Entry 5O61 (electron microscopy, 3.31 A resolution); this record covers chains A and R of the 57 polymer chains in the assembly.

[Chain A]
Molecule: 23S rRNA
From: Mycobacterium smegmatis str. MC2 155
Sequence (3120 nucleotides; numbered 1 to 3120; the number before each row is that of its first residue):
     1 UAAGUGUUUA AGGGCGCAUG GUGGAUGCCU UGGCACUGGG AGCCGAUGAA GGACGUAGGA
    61 GGCUGCGAUA AGCCUCGGGG AGCUGUCAAC CGAGCGUUGA UCCGAGGAUG UCCGAAUGGG
   121 GAAACCCGGC ACGAGUGAUG UCGUGUCACC AGGCGCUGAA UAUAUAGGCG UCUGGGGGGA
   181 ACGCGGGGAA GUGAAACAUC UCAGUACCCG UAGGAAGAGA AAACAAAAUG UGAUUCCGUG
   241 AGUAGUGGCG AGCGAAAGCG GAGGAUGGCU AAACCGUAUG CAUGUGAUAC CGGGUAGGGG
   301 UUGUGUGUGC GGGGUUGUGG GACCUAUCUU UCCGGCUCUA CCUGGCUGGA GGGCAGUGAG
   361 AAAAUGUUGU GGUUAGCGGA AAUGGCUUGG GAUGGCCUGC CGUAGACGGU GAGAGCCCGG
   421 UACGUGAAAA CCCGACGUCU GUCUUGAUGG UGUUCCCGAG UAGCAGCGGG CCCGUGGAAU
   481 CUGCUGUGAA UCUGCCGGGA CCACCCGGUA AGCCUGAAUA CUUCCCAGUG ACCGAUAGCG
   541 GAUUAGUACC GUGAGGGAAU GGUGAAAAGU ACCCCGGGAG GGGAGUGAAA GAGUACCUGA
   601 AACCGUGCGC UUACAAUCCG UCAGAGCCCU CGACGUGUCG UGGGGUGAUG GCGUGCCUUU
   661 UGAAGAAUGA GCCUGCGAGU CAGGGACAUG UCGCGAGGUU AACCCGGGUG GGGUAGCCGC
   721 AGCGAAAGCG AGUCUGAAUA GGGCGUAUCC ACACAAGAGU GUGUGGUGUA GUGGUGUGUU
   781 CUGGACCCGA AGCGGAGUGA UCUACCCAUG GCCAGGGUGA AGCGCGGGUA AGACCGCGUG
   841 GAGGCCCGAA CCCACUUAGG UUGAAGACUG AGGGGAUGAG CUGUGGGUAG GGGUGAAAGG
   901 CCAAUCAAAC UCCGUGAUAG CUGGUUCUCC CCGAAAUGCA UUUAGGUGCA GCGUCGCAUG
   961 UUUCUUGCCG GAGGUAGAGC UACUGGAUGG CCGAUGGGCC CCACAGGGUU ACUGACGUCA
  1021 GCCAAACUCC GAAUGCCGGU AAGUCCAAGA GUGCGGCAGU GAGACGGCGG GGGAUAAGCU
  1081 CCGUGCGUCG AGAGGGAAAC AGCCCAGAUC GCCGGCUAAG GCCCCUAAGC GUGUGCUAAG
  1141 UGGAAAAGGA UGUGCAGUCG CGAAGACAAC CAGGAGGUUG GCUUAGAAGC AGCCACCCUU
  1201 GAAAGAGUGC GUAAUAGCUC ACUGGUCAAG UGAUUGUGCG CCGAUAAUGU AGCGGGGCUC
  1261 AAGCACACCG CCGAAGCCGC GGCAGCCAAC GUGUUGGCUG GGUAGGGGAG CGUCCUGCAU
  1321 CCGGUGAAGC CGCCGAGUGA UCGAGUGGUG GAGGGUGUGG GAGUGAGAAU GCAGGCAUGA
  1381 GUAGCGAUUA GGCAAGUGAG AACCUUGCCC GCCGAAAGAC CAAGGGUUCC UGGGCCAGGC
  1441 CAGUCCGCCC AGGGUGAGUC GGGACCUAAG GCGAGGCCGA CAGGCGUAGU CGAUGGACAA
  1501 CGGGUUGAUA UUCCCGUACC CGUGUAUGUG CGUCCAUGAU GAAUCAGCGG UACUAACCAU
  1561 CCAAAACCAC CGUGACCGCA CCUUUCGGGG UGUGGCGUUG GUGGGGCUGC AUGGGACCUU
  1621 CGUUGGUAGU AGUCAAGCGA UGGGGUGACG CAGGAAGGUA GCCGUACCGG UCAGUGGUAA
  1681 UACCGGGGUA AGCCUGUAGG GAGUCAGAUA GGUAAAUCCG UCUGGCAUAU AUCCUGAGAG
  1741 GUGAUGCAUA GCCGAGUGAG GCGAAUUCGG UGAUCCUAUG CUGCCGAGAA AAGCCUCUAG
  1801 CGAGGACAUA CACGGCCCGU ACCCCAAACC AACACAGGUG GUCAGGUAGA GAAUACUAAG
  1861 GCGUACGAGU GAACUAUGGU UAAGGAACUC GGCAAAAUGC CCCCGUAACU UCGGGAGAAG
  1921 GGGGACCCAC AUGGCGUGUA AGCCUUUACG GCCCAAGCGU GAGUGGGUGG CACAAACCAG
  1981 UGAGAAGCGA CUGUUUACUA AAAACACAGG UCCGUGCGAA GUCGCAAGAC GAUGUAUACG
  2041 GACUGACGCC UGCCCGGUGC UGGAAGGUUA AGAGGACCCG UUAACUCCCU UUGGGGGUGA
  2101 AGCGGAGAAU UUAAGCCCCA GUAAACGGCG GUGGUAACUA UAACCAUCCU AAGGUAGCGA
  2161 AAUUCCUUGU CGGGUAAGUU CCGACCUGCA CGAAUGGCGU AACGACUUCU CAACUGUCUC
  2221 AACCAUAGAC UCGGCGAAAU UGCACUACGA GUAAAGAUGC UCGUUACGCG CGGCAGGACG
  2281 AAAAGACCCC GGGACCUUCA CUACAACUUG GUAUUGGUGC UCGAUACGGU UUGUGUAGGA
  2341 UAGGUGGGAG ACUGUGAAGC UCACACGCCA GUGUGGGUGG AGUCGUUGUU GAAAUACCAC
  2401 UCUGAUCGUA UUGGGCCUCU AACCUCGGAC CGUAUAUCCG GUUCAGGGAC AGUGCCUGGU
  2461 GGGUAGUUUA ACUGGGGCGG UUGCCUCCUA AAAUGUAACG GAGGCGCCCA AAGGUUCCCU
  2521 CAACCUGGAC GGCAAUCAGG UGUUGAGUGU AAGUGCACAA GGGAGCUUGA CUGCGAGACG
  2581 GACAUGUCGA GCAGGGACGA AAGUCGGGAC UAGUGAUCCG GCACCUCUGA GUGGAAGGGG
  2641 UGUCGCUCAA CGGAUAAAAG GUACCCCGGG GAUAACAGGC UGAUCUUCCC CAAGAGUCCA
  2701 UAUCGACGGG AUGGUUUGGC ACCUCGAUGU CGGCUCGUCG CAUCCUGGGG CUGGAGCAGG
  2761 UCCCAAGGGU UGGGCUGUUC GCCCAUUAAA GCGGCACGCG AGCUGGGUUU AGAACGUCGU
  2821 GAGACAGUUC GGUCUCUAUC CGCCGCGCGC GUCAGAAGCU UGAGGAAACC UGUCCCUAGU
  2881 ACGAGAGGAC CGGGACGGAC GAACCUCUGG UAUACCAGUU GUCCCACCAG GGGCACGGCU
  2941 GGAUAGCCAC GUUCGGACAG GAUAACCGCU GAAAGCAUCU AAGCGGGAAA CCUCUUCCAA
  3001 GACCAGGCUU CUCACCCUCU AGGAGGGAUA AGGCCCCCCG CAGACCACGG GAUUGAUAGA
  3061 CCAGACCUGG AAGCCUAGUA AUAGGUGCAG GGAACUGGCA CUAACCGGCC GAAAACUUAC
Not modelled in the structure: 1
Bound ions: Mg2+ site 1: U7, A3024; Mg2+ site 2 near G13 (its only coordinating residue here); Mg2+ site 3: C28, G1354; Mg2+ site 4: C43, G214; Mg2+ site 5: G55, G65; Mg2+ site 6 near U69 (its only coordinating residue here); Mg2+ site 7 near U117 (its only coordinating residue here); Mg2+ site 8: G152, U171; Mg2+ site 9: A159, U163; Mg2+ site 10: G191, U2467; Mg2+ site 11: A196, C197; Mg2+ site 12 near G204 (its only coordinating residue here); 240 more Mg2+ sites not listed
Ligand contacts: phenylalanine (PHE): A2286, C2287, U2809, U2810

[Chain R]
Name: 50S ribosomal protein L20
From: Mycobacterium smegmatis str. MC2 155
UniProtKB: A0QYU6 (RL20_MYCS2); residues 1-129 here = UniProt positions 1-129
Amino-acid sequence (129 residues; numbered 1 to 129; the number before each row is that of its first residue):
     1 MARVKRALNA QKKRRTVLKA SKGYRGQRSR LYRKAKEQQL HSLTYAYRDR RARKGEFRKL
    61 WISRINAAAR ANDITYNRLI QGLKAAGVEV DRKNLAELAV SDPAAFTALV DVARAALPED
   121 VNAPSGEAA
Not modelled in the structure: 1, 126-129

[Interface between chain A and chain R]
Pairs across the interface (161):
  G14(A) with Arg25(R), hydrogen bond to the sugar
  C15(A) with Gly23(R), phosphate contact; Tyr24(R), sugar contact; Gly26(R), hydrogen bond to the phosphate; Arg30(R), salt bridge to the phosphate
  G16(A) with Lys22(R), phosphate contact; Gly23(R), hydrogen bond to the phosphate; Ser29(R), hydrogen bond to the phosphate
  C17(A) with Lys22(R), salt bridge to the phosphate
  U26(A) with Lys5(R), phosphate contact; Ala7(R), sugar contact
  G27(A) with Lys5(R), phosphate contact
  C532(A) with Ala2(R), hydrogen bond to the phosphate
  C533(A) with Ala2(R), hydrogen bond to the phosphate; Arg3(R), hydrogen bond to the phosphate
  G534(A) with Arg3(R), salt bridge to the phosphate
  A535(A) with Lys5(R), salt bridge to the phosphate
  A537(A) with Arg3(R), sugar contact
  A602(A) with Leu31(R), phosphate contact
  C603(A) with Arg30(R), phosphate contact
  C619(A) with Arg25(R), sugar contact; Arg28(R), base contact; Gln38(R), hydrogen bond to the phosphate; His41(R), salt bridge to the phosphate; Tyr45(R), hydrogen bond to the phosphate
  G620(A) with Tyr24(R), phosphate contact; Arg25(R), hydrogen bond to the phosphate; Arg28(R), phosphate contact; Gln38(R), sugar contact; Ser42(R), hydrogen bond to the phosphate; Tyr45(R), base contact
  U621(A) with Tyr24(R), hydrogen bond to the phosphate; Ser42(R), hydrogen bond to the phosphate; Tyr45(R), hydrogen bond to the sugar; Ala46(R), sugar contact; Asp49(R), hydrogen bond to the sugar
  C622(A) with Asp49(R), sugar contact; Arg53(R), hydrogen bond to the phosphate
  A623(A) with Arg53(R), salt bridge to the phosphate; Phe57(R), sugar contact
  G651(A) with Asp49(R), hydrogen bond to the base; Glu56(R), hydrogen bond to the sugar
  C652(A) with Arg48(R), hydrogen bond to the sugar
  G653(A) with Tyr45(R), hydrogen bond to the sugar; Arg48(R), hydrogen bond to the sugar
  G655(A) with Glu37(R), hydrogen bond to the base; His41(R), salt bridge to the phosphate
  C656(A) with Glu37(R), sugar contact; His41(R), salt bridge to the phosphate
  A670(A) with Arg33(R), sugar contact
  C672(A) with Leu31(R), sugar contact; Arg33(R), salt bridge to the phosphate; Lys34(R), salt bridge to the phosphate
  C673(A) with Leu31(R), phosphate contact; Tyr32(R), phosphate contact; Arg33(R), salt bridge to the phosphate
  U674(A) with Gln11(R), phosphate contact; Arg14(R), salt bridge to the phosphate
  G675(A) with Ala7(R), phosphate contact; Gln11(R), hydrogen bond to the phosphate; Arg14(R), salt bridge to the phosphate
  C676(A) with Arg3(R), sugar contact; Lys5(R), phosphate contact; Arg6(R), salt bridge to the phosphate
  G677(A) with Arg6(R), salt bridge to the phosphate
  C927(A) with Lys13(R), salt bridge to the phosphate
  A1108(A) with Tyr47(R), sugar contact; Arg51(R), sugar contact
  C1110(A) with Tyr47(R), hydrogen bond to the phosphate; Arg51(R), salt bridge to the phosphate
  G1111(A) with Tyr47(R), phosphate contact; Arg50(R), salt bridge to the phosphate; Arg51(R), salt bridge to the phosphate
  C1112(A) with Arg50(R), phosphate contact; Arg53(R), salt bridge to the phosphate; Lys54(R), salt bridge to the phosphate
  C1113(A) with Arg53(R), salt bridge to the phosphate; Lys54(R), salt bridge to the phosphate; Phe57(R), stacking on the base; Trp61(R), base contact; Lys93(R), phosphate contact
  G1114(A) with Asp91(R), phosphate contact; Lys93(R), salt bridge to the phosphate
  G1115(A) with Arg58(R), salt bridge to the phosphate; Asp91(R), phosphate contact; Arg92(R), salt bridge to the phosphate
  C1116(A) with Arg58(R), salt bridge to the phosphate; Arg92(R), salt bridge to the phosphate
  A1127(A) with Lys59(R), sugar contact; Ile62(R), phosphate contact; Ser63(R), sugar contact
  A1128(A) with Ile62(R), sugar contact; Ser63(R), phosphate contact; Asn66(R), hydrogen bond to the phosphate
  G1129(A) with Asn66(R), hydrogen bond to the phosphate; Arg70(R), salt bridge to the phosphate; Thr75(R), phosphate contact; Tyr76(R), phosphate contact; Asn77(R), hydrogen bond to the phosphate; Arg78(R), base contact
  C1130(A) with Arg70(R), salt bridge to the phosphate
  G1131(A) with Asn122(R), base contact
  U1132(A) with Asn122(R), hydrogen bond to the sugar
  C1268(A) with Asn122(R), hydrogen bond to the sugar; Ala123(R), sugar contact; Pro124(R), phosphate contact
  C1269(A) with Arg78(R), hydrogen bond to the base; Val121(R), hydrogen bond to the sugar; Ala123(R), sugar contact; Pro124(R), phosphate contact
  G1270(A) with Asn77(R), hydrogen bond to the base; Arg78(R), hydrogen bond to the sugar; Gln81(R), hydrogen bond to the phosphate
  C1271(A) with Tyr76(R), sugar contact; Asn77(R), sugar contact; Ile80(R), sugar contact
  C1272(A) with Arg58(R), salt bridge to the phosphate; Ile62(R), phosphate contact; Tyr76(R), hydrogen bond to the phosphate; Arg92(R), salt bridge to the phosphate
  G1273(A) with Arg58(R), salt bridge to the phosphate
  A1275(A) with Tyr47(R), base contact; Arg48(R), base contact; Arg51(R), hydrogen bond to the sugar
  G1312(A) with Asn9(R), hydrogen bond to the sugar; Lys12(R), hydrogen bond to the sugar
  U1313(A) with Val4(R), sugar contact; Lys12(R), sugar contact
  C1314(A) with Arg3(R), sugar contact; Val4(R), sugar contact
  C1330(A) with Leu8(R), phosphate contact; Arg15(R), salt bridge to the phosphate
  C1331(A) with Arg15(R), salt bridge to the phosphate
  C1333(A) with Lys19(R), salt bridge to the phosphate; Lys22(R), salt bridge to the phosphate
  U1341(A) with Lys13(R), phosphate contact
  C1342(A) with Lys12(R), salt bridge to the phosphate
  A1362(A) with Ala2(R), phosphate contact
  G1363(A) with Ala2(R), phosphate contact; Arg3(R), base contact; Val4(R), sugar contact
  U1364(A) with Val4(R), sugar contact
  G1365(A) with Arg6(R), sugar contact; Asn9(R), hydrogen bond to the sugar
  A1366(A) with Arg6(R), salt bridge to the phosphate; Ala10(R), phosphate contact; Lys13(R), salt bridge to the phosphate
  G1367(A) with Lys13(R), phosphate contact; Arg14(R), salt bridge to the phosphate; Tyr32(R), phosphate contact; Arg33(R), hydrogen bond to the sugar; Lys36(R), salt bridge to the phosphate; Glu37(R), hydrogen bond to the base
  A1368(A) with Arg33(R), sugar contact
  G2242(A) with Lys34(R), hydrogen bond to the sugar
  C2243(A) with Gln27(R), phosphate contact; Arg28(R), hydrogen bond to the sugar; Lys34(R), hydrogen bond to the phosphate
  A2244(A) with Gly26(R), phosphate contact; Gln27(R), hydrogen bond to the phosphate
  C2245(A) with Arg25(R), salt bridge to the phosphate
Interface residues without a listed pair, chain A (77 interface residues in all): G13, C618, U646, G650, G1329, C1334
Interface residues without a listed pair, chain R (66 interface residues in all): Thr16, Ser125

[In short]
77 residues of chain A and 66 residues of chain R are in contact; the contacts include 45 hydrogen bonds, 43
salt bridges and 1 aromatic stacking contact. Among the polar pairs are G651(A)-Asp49(R), G655(A)-Glu37(R) and
C1269(A)-Arg78(R). Bound to chain A: phenylalanine.
Here chain A is 23S rRNA and chain R is 50S ribosomal protein L20, both from Mycobacterium smegmatis str. MC2
155. Entry 5O61 (The complete structure of the Mycobacterium smegmatis 70S ribosome) was determined by
electron microscopy together with 5O5J and 5O60 from the same study.
